PDB entry 5H9K | X-ray diffraction, 1.35 A resolution | chain A

== Chain A ==
Molecule: Lipocalin AI-4
From: Rhodnius prolixus
Reference sequence: Q7YT09 (Q7YT09_RHOPR); residues 1-156 here correspond to UniProt positions 18-173 (UniProt number = residue number + 17)
Amino-acid sequence (156 residues; numbered 1 to 156; the number before each row is that of its first residue):
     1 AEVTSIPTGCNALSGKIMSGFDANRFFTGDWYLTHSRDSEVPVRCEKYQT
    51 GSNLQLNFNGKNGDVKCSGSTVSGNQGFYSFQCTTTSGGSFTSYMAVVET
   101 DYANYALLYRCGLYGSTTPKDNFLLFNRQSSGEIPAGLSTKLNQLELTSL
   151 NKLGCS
Disordered / not traced: 1-2
Cystine bridges: Cys10-Cys111, Cys45-Cys155, Cys67-Cys83

== Summary ==
Chain A is Lipocalin AI-4 (Rhodnius prolixus); the structure, Crystal of a leukotriene-binding salivary
lipocalin, was determined by X-ray diffraction together with 5H9L, 5H9N, 5HA0 and 5HAE from the same study.
